Entry 8TYU (X-ray diffraction, 1.40 A resolution); this record covers chain B.

# Chain B
Molecule: Solute carrier family 53 member 1
From: Homo sapiens
Notes: fragment: SPX domain
UniProtKB: Q9UBH6 (S53A1_HUMAN); numbering as in UniProt; present here: 1-94, 130-207
Amino-acid sequence (181 residues; row label = number of the first residue in the row; note: 30 numbers in that range are skipped by the numbering (no residue carries them; nothing is unmodelled there); numbers below 1 keep their minus sign (Gly-3 is residue -3)):
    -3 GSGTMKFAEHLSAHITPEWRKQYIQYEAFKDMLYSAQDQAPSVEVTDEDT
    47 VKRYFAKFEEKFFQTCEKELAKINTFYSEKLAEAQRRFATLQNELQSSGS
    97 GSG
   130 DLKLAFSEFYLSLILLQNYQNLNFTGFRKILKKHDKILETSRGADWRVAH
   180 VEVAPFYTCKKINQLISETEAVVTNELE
Unresolved in the structure: -3 to 2, 204-207
Construct notes: expression tag (-3 to 0); linker (95-99)
Curated features (UniProtKB/Swiss-Prot):
  - mutagenesis: Tyr22 (Y22A: Decreases phosphate efflux), Lys158 (K158A: Decreases phosphate efflux. Decreases phosphate efflux; when associated with A-161 and A-165), Lys161 (K161A: Decreases phosphate efflux; when associated with A-158 and A-165), Lys165 (K165A: Decreases phosphate efflux; when associated with A-158 and A-161)
  - region: Lys158 to Lys165 (Important for inositol polyphosphate binding)
  - natural variant: Ser136 (S136N: In IBGC6), Leu140 (L140P: In IBGC6), Leu145 (L145P: In IBGC6)

# In short
UniProt lists 4 mutagenesis sites.
Chain B is Solute carrier family 53 member 1 (Homo sapiens); the structure, High-resolution crystal structure
of the SPX domain of XPR1 at 1.4 angstroms, was determined by X-ray diffraction (same publication as 8TYV).
